PDB entry 2D4C | X-ray diffraction, 2.40 A resolution | chains A and B

# Chain A (and B)
Name: SH3-containing GRB2-like protein 2
From: Homo sapiens
Notes: EC 2.3.1.-; fragment: endophilin A1 BAR domain; chain B of this document is another copy of the same molecule, construct and numbering; everything in this record applies to it too
UniProtKB: Q99962 (SH3G2_HUMAN); the construct has insertions or renumbered stretches relative to UniProt, so the offset changes along the chain: 1-154 = UniProt 1-154; 159-251 = UniProt 155-247
Amino-acid sequence (256 residues; each row starts with the number of its first residue; numbers below 1 keep their minus sign (Gly-4 is residue -4)):
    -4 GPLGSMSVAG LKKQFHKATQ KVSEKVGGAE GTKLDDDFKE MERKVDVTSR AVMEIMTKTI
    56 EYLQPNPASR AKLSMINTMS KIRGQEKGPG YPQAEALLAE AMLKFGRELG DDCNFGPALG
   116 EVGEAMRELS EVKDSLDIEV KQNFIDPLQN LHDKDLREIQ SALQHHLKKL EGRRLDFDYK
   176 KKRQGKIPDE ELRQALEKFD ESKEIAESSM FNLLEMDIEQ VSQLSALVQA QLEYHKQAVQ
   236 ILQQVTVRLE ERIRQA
Not modelled in the structure: -4 to 10, 69-85 (chain B: -4 to 8, 72-83)
Sequence notes: linker (-4 to 0); insertion (155-158)
Swiss-Prot annotation at these positions:
  - region: Met1 to Val21 (Membrane-binding amphipathic helix), Pro60 to Pro87 (Required for dimerization upon membrane association)
Bound ions: Ca2+: Asp195, Glu199
What the authors report for this chain:
  - conformationally variable residues (order/disorder transition): His11 to Leu29
  - mutagenesis - A66D, A66W: unchanged binding to liposome

# Interface between chain A and chain B
Pairs across the interface - 108 pairs, chain A then chain B:
  Arg38(A) - Glu103(B)
  Arg38(A) - Leu104(B)  hydrogen bond (side chain-backbone)
  Val42(A) - Phe100(B)
  Val42(A) - Glu103(B)
  Val42(A) - Leu104(B)  hydrophobic
  Thr43(A) - Leu104(B)
  Arg45(A) - Phe100(B)
  Arg45(A) - Glu103(B)  salt bridge
  Ala46(A) - Phe100(B)  hydrophobic
  Glu49(A) - Ala96(B)
  Glu49(A) - Phe100(B)
  Ile50(A) - Leu93(B)
  Ile50(A) - Met97(B)  hydrophobic
  Ile50(A) - Leu114(B)  hydrophobic
  Lys53(A) - Leu92(B)
  Lys53(A) - Leu93(B)
  Lys53(A) - Ala96(B)
  Thr54(A) - Leu93(B)
  Glu56(A) - Ala89(B)
  Tyr57(A) - Ala89(B)  hydrophobic
  Tyr57(A) - Glu90(B)
  Pro60(A) - Asn61(B)
  Asn61(A) - Pro60(B)
  Asn61(A) - Pro62(B)
  Arg65(A) - Asn61(B)
  Ala89(A) - Glu56(B)
  Ala89(A) - Tyr57(B)  hydrophobic
  Glu90(A) - Tyr57(B)
  Leu93(A) - Ile50(B)
  Leu93(A) - Lys53(B)
  Leu93(A) - Thr54(B)
  Ala96(A) - Glu49(B)
  Ala96(A) - Lys53(B)
  Met97(A) - Ile50(B)  hydrophobic
  Met97(A) - Leu219(B)  hydrophobic
  Met97(A) - Leu222(B)  hydrophobic
  Lys99(A) - Glu49(B)  salt bridge
  Phe100(A) - Arg45(B)
  Phe100(A) - Ala46(B)  hydrophobic
  Phe100(A) - Glu49(B)
  Glu103(A) - Arg38(B)  hydrogen bond (backbone-side chain)
  Glu103(A) - Val42(B)
  Glu103(A) - Arg45(B)  salt bridge
  Leu104(A) - Arg38(B)  hydrogen bond (backbone-side chain)
  Leu104(A) - Val42(B)  hydrophobic
  Leu104(A) - Thr43(B)
  Cys108(A) - Asp212(B)
  Asn109(A) - Asp212(B)  hydrogen bond (backbone-side chain)
  Asn109(A) - Val216(B)
  Phe110(A) - Asp212(B)  hydrogen bond (backbone-side chain)
  Phe110(A) - Gln215(B)
  Phe110(A) - Val216(B)
  Phe110(A) - Leu219(B)  hydrophobic
  Ala113(A) - Val216(B)  hydrophobic
  Ala113(A) - Leu219(B)  hydrophobic
  Leu114(A) - Ile50(B)  hydrophobic
  Leu114(A) - Leu219(B)
  Met121(A) - Gln226(B)
  Asp212(A) - Cys108(B)
  Asp212(A) - Asn109(B)  hydrogen bond (side chain-backbone)
  Asp212(A) - Phe110(B)  hydrogen bond (side chain-backbone)
  Ile213(A) - Ala251(B)  hydrophobic
  Gln215(A) - Phe110(B)
  Val216(A) - Asn109(B)
  Val216(A) - Phe110(B)  hydrophobic
  Val216(A) - Ala113(B)  hydrophobic
  Val216(A) - Ile248(B)  hydrophobic
  Ser217(A) - Ile248(B)
  Leu219(A) - Met97(B)  hydrophobic
  Leu219(A) - Phe110(B)  hydrophobic
  Leu219(A) - Ala113(B)
  Leu219(A) - Leu114(B)  hydrophobic
  Ser220(A) - Leu244(B)
  Ser220(A) - Glu245(B)  hydrogen bond
  Val223(A) - Leu237(B)  hydrophobic
  Val223(A) - Val240(B)  hydrophobic
  Val223(A) - Thr241(B)
  Val223(A) - Leu244(B)  hydrophobic
  Gln226(A) - Met121(B)
  Gln226(A) - Leu237(B)
  Leu227(A) - Leu237(B)
  Leu227(A) - Gln238(B)
  Tyr229(A) - His230(B)
  His230(A) - Tyr229(B)
  His230(A) - His230(B)  hydrogen bond
  His230(A) - Ala233(B)
  His230(A) - Val234(B)
  His230(A) - Leu237(B)
  Lys231(A) - Val234(B)
  Lys231(A) - Gln238(B)
  Ala233(A) - His230(B)
  Val234(A) - Leu227(B)
  Val234(A) - His230(B)
  Val234(A) - Lys231(B)
  Val234(A) - Val234(B)  hydrophobic
  Leu237(A) - Val223(B)  hydrophobic
  Leu237(A) - Gln226(B)
  Leu237(A) - Leu227(B)
  Leu237(A) - His230(B)
  Gln238(A) - Leu227(B)
  Val240(A) - Val223(B)  hydrophobic
  Thr241(A) - Val223(B)
  Thr241(A) - Leu227(B)
  Leu244(A) - Ser220(B)
  Ile248(A) - Ile213(B)
  Ile248(A) - Val216(B)  hydrophobic
  Ile248(A) - Ser220(B)
  Ala251(A) - Ile213(B)  hydrophobic
Also at the interface, not in a pair above, chain A (59 interface residues in all): Lys39, Pro62, Leu92, Val117, Leu124, Phe139, Leu222, Arg247
Also at the interface, not in a pair above, chain B (56 interface residues in all): Lys39, Val117, Leu124, Ser217

# In short
59 residues of chain A and 56 residues of chain B are in contact; the contacts include 9 hydrogen bonds and 3
salt bridges. Polar contacts include Arg45(A)-Glu103(B), Lys99(A)-Glu49(B) and Arg38(A)-Leu104(B). Asp195(A)
and Glu199(A) form the Ca2+ site. The paper reports that A66D and A66W of chain A leave binding to liposome
unchanged; conformational variability at His11(A).
Both chains are SH3-containing GRB2-like protein 2 (Homo sapiens). Entry 2D4C (Crystal structure of the
endophilin BAR domain mutant) was determined by X-ray diffraction, deposited together with 1X03 and 1X04.
